PDB entry 8B9C | electron microscopy, 4.60 A resolution (low resolution: residue-level contacts below are approximate; hydrogen-bond / salt-bridge calls are withheld) | chains 6 and Q of the 20 polymer chains in the assembly

[Chain 6]
Name: DNA replication licensing factor MCM6
From: Saccharomyces cerevisiae
Notes: EC 3.6.4.12
Reference sequence: P53091 (MCM6_YEAST); numbering as in UniProt (aligned over 1-1017)
Sequence (1017 residues; numbered 1 to 1017; the number before each row is that of its first residue):
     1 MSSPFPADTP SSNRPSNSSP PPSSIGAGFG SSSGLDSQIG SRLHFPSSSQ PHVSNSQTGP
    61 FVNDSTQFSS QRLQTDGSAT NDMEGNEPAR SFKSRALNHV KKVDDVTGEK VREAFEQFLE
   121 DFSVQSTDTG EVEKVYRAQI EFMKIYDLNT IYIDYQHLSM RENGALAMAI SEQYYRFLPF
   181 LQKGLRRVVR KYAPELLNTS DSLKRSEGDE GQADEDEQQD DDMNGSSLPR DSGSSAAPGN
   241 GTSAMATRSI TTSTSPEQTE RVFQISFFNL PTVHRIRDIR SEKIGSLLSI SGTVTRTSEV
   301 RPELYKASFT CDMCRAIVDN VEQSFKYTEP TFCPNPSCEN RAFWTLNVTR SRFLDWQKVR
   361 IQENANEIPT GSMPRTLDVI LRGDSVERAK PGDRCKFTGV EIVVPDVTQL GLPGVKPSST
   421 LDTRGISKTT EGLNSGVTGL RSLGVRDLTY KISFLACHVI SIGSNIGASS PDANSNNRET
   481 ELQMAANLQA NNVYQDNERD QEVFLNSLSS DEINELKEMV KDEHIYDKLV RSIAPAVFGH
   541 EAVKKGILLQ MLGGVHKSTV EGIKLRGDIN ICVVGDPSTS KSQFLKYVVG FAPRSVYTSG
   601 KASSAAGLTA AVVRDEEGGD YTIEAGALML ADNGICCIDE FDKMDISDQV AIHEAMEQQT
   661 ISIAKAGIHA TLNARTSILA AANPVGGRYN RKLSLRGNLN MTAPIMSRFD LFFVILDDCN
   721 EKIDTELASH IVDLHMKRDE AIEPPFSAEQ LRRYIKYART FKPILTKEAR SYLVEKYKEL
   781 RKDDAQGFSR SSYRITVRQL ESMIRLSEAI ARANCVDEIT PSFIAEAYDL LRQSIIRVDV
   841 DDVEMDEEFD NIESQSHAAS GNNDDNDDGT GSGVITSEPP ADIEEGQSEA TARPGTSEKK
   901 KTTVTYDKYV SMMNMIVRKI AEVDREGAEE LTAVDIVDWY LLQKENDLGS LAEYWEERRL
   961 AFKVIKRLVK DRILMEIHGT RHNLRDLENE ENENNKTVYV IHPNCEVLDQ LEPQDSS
Unresolved in the structure: 1-91, 200-254, 419-433, 464-499, 614-622, 786-791, 836-1017
Metal / ion sites: Zn2+: Cys311, Cys314, Cys333, Cys338
Residues lining bound ligands: AMP-PNP (ANP; phosphoaminophosphonic acid-adenylate ester): Arg708, Val797, Arg798, Glu801
UniProt features mapped onto this chain:
  - motif: Ser707 to Asp710 (Arginine finger)
  - binding site (ATP): Gly575 to Ser582
  - modified residue: Ser78 (Phosphoserine), Ser249 (Phosphoserine), Ser372 (Phosphoserine), Thr766 (Phosphothreonine)
  - mutagenesis: Lys581 (K581A: Loss of MCM2-7 complex helicase activity)

[Chain Q]
Molecule: Leading strand
Sequence (84 nucleotides; each row starts with the number of its first residue):
     2 TAGAGTAGGA AGTGAGGTAA GTGATTAGAG AATTGGAGAG TGTGTTTTTT TTTTTTTTTT
    62 TTTTTTTTTT TTTTTTTTTT TTTT
Unresolved in the structure: 2-25, 49-52, 65-85

[How chain 6 and chain Q interact]
Contacting residue pairs (5; chain 6 residue first):
  Ser604(6) - DT56(Q)
  Val612(6) - DT53(Q)
  Lys665(6) - DT54(Q)
  Lys665(6) - DT55(Q)
  Ala666(6) - DT53(Q)
Also at the interface, not in a pair above, chain 6 (5 interface residues in all): Ala606

[Summary]
5 residues of chain 6 and 4 residues of chain Q are in contact. Ligands of chain 6: AMP-PNP. Cys311(6),
Cys314(6), Cys333(6) and Cys338(6) coordinate Zn2+. From UniProt: 8 ATP-binding residues and one mutagenesis
site on chain 6.
Here chain 6 is DNA replication licensing factor MCM6 (Saccharomyces cerevisiae) and chain Q is Leading
strand. Entry 8B9C (S. cerevisiae pol alpha - replisome complex) was determined by electron microscopy (same
publication as 8B9A and 8B9B).
